6PBT - chains A and B; structure by X-ray diffraction, 2.18 A resolution.

[Chain A (and B)]
Molecule: Pseudopaline Dehydrogenase
Source organism: Pseudomonas aeruginosa (strain ATCC 15692 / DSM 22644 / CIP 104116 / JCM 14847 / LMG 12228 / 1C / PRS 101 / PAO1)
Notes: EC 1.5.1.-; chain B of this document is another copy of the same molecule, construct and numbering; everything in this record applies to it too
UniProtKB: Q9HUX5 (Q9HUX5_PSEAE); residue numbers follow UniProt; this construct covers 1-433
Amino-acid sequence (449 residues; each row starts with the number of its first residue; numbers below 1 keep their minus sign (His-15 is residue -15)):
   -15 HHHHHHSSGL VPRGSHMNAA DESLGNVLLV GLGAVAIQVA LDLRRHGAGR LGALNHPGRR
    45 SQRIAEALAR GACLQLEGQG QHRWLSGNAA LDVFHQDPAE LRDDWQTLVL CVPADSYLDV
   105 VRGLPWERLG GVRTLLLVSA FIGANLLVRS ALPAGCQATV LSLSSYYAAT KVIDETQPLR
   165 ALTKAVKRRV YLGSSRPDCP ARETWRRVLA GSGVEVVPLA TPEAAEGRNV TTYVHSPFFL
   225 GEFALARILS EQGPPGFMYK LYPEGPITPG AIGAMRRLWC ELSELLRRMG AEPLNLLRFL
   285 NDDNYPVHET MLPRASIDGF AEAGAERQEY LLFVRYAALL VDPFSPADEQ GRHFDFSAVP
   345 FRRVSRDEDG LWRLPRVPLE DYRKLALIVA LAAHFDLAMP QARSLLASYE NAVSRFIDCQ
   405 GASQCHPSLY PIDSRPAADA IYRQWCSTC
Unresolved in the structure: -15 to 6, 432-433
Differences from the reference sequence: expression tag (-15 to 0)
Ligand contacts:
  - NADP (NAP; NADP nicotinamide-adenine-dinucleotide phosphate): Gly15, Leu16, Gly17, Ala18, Val19, Asn39, His40, Arg44, Cys95, Val96, Pro97, Ala98, Ser100, Val104, Ser123, Tyr150, Ala152, Ala153, Thr154, Arg360, Glu364
  - O77 (N-[(3S)-3-amino-3-carboxypropyl]-L-histidine): Lys171, Val214, Thr215, Val218, His219, Tyr243, Leu284, Arg319, Tyr320, Phe340, Val343
From the paper describing this entry:
  - binding site for O77: Tyr243, Arg319, Tyr320, Phe340
  - catalytic residues: His219 (proposed by the authors, not directly observed)

[Chain A / chain B interface]
Pairs across the interface (66; chain A residue first):
  Pro238(A) with Glu333(B); Gln334(B); Gly335(B)
  Phe241(A) with Gln334(B); Arg336(B)
  Lys244(A) with Arg336(B)
  Leu245(A) with Ala321(B)
  Tyr246(A) with His292(B); Thr294(B); Met295(B), hydrophobic
  Pro247(A) with Pro327(B); His337(B)
  Glu248(A) with Val325(B); Gly335(B); Arg336(B); His337(B), hydrogen bond (side chain-backbone)
  Ile251(A) with Met295(B)
  Thr252(A) with Thr294(B); Met295(B)
  Pro253(A) with Thr294(B); Met295(B); Tyr314(B); Val318(B), hydrophobic
  Ile256(A) with Tyr314(B)
  His292(A) with Tyr246(B)
  Thr294(A) with Thr252(B); Pro253(B)
  Met295(A) with Tyr246(B), hydrophobic; Thr252(B); Pro253(B)
  Glu310(A) with Arg311(B), salt bridge; Tyr314(B)
  Arg311(A) with Glu310(B), salt bridge
  Glu313(A) with Tyr314(B)
  Tyr314(A) with Pro253(B); Ile256(B); Glu310(B); Glu313(B); Tyr314(B), hydrophobic; Phe317(B), hydrophobic
  Phe317(A) with Tyr314(B), hydrophobic; Phe317(B), hydrophobic; Val318(B), hydrophobic; Ala321(B), hydrophobic
  Val318(A) with Pro253(B), hydrophobic; Phe317(B), hydrophobic
  Ala321(A) with Leu245(B); Phe317(B), hydrophobic
  Leu324(A) with Leu324(B), hydrophobic
  Val325(A) with Glu248(B)
  Pro327(A) with Pro247(B)
  Asp332(A) with Pro238(B)
  Glu333(A) with Pro238(B)
  Gln334(A) with Pro238(B); Phe241(B)
  Gly335(A) with Pro238(B); Glu248(B)
  Arg336(A) with Phe241(B); Lys244(B); Glu248(B); Asp339(B), salt bridge; Ala342(B)
  His337(A) with Pro247(B); Glu248(B), hydrogen bond (backbone-side chain)
  Asp339(A) with Arg336(B), salt bridge
  Ala342(A) with Arg336(B)
Interface residues without a listed pair, chain A (34 interface residues in all): Gly240, Ala322
Interface residues without a listed pair, chain B (34 interface residues in all): Gly240, Ile251, Ala322, Asp332

[In short]
The chain A/chain B interface involves 34 residues from each chain, with 2 hydrogen bonds and 4 salt bridges.
Among the polar pairs are Glu310(A)-Arg311(B), Arg336(A)-Asp339(B) and Glu248(A)-His337(B). Chain A binds NADP
and compound O77. The paper reports the catalytic residue His219(A); a binding site for O77 at Tyr243(A),
Arg319(A) and Tyr320(A) among others.
Chain A and chain B are both Pseudopaline Dehydrogenase (Pseudomonas aeruginosa (strain ATCC 15692 / DSM 22644
/ CIP 104116 / JCM 14847 / LMG 12228 / 1C / PRS 101 / PAO1)); the structure, Pseudopaline Dehydrogenase with
(R)-Pseudopaline Soaked 2 hours, was determined by X-ray diffraction, deposited together with 6PBM, 6PBN and
6PBP.
